5NFX - chain A; structure by X-ray diffraction, 1.34 A resolution.

Chain A:
Protein: Bacteriophytochrome
Source organism: Deinococcus radiodurans R1
Notes: EC 2.7.13.3
UniProt: Q9RZA4 (BPHY_DEIRA); residue numbers follow UniProt; this construct covers 1-321
Sequence (343 residues; row label = number of the first residue in the row; numbers below 1 keep their minus sign (Met-13 is residue -13)):
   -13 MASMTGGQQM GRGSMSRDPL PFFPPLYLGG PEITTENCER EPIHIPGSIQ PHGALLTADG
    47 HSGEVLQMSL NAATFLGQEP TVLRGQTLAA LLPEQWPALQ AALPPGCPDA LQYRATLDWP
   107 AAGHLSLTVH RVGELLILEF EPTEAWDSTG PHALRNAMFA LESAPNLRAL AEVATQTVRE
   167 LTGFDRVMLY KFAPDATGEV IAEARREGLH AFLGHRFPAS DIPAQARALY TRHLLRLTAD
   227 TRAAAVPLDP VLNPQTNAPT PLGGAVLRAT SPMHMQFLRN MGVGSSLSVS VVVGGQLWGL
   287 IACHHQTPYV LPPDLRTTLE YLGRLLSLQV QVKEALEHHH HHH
Disordered / not traced: -13 to 5, 108, 131-139, 323-329
Sequence notes: initiating methionine (-13); expression tag (-12 to 0, 322-329); engineered mutation Phe263 (Tyr in Q9RZA4)
Curated features (UniProtKB/Swiss-Prot):
  - binding site (a tetrapyrrole): Cys24
  - mutagenesis: Met259 (M259A: Binds PCB (in vitro), but difference spectrum is altered; M259C: Binds PCB (in vitro), but difference spectrum is altered), His260 (H260A: 100-fold reduction of chromophore-binding activity), Cys289 (C289A: Binds PCB (in vitro), but has aberrant spectral properties)
Covalently attached groups: 2(R),3(E)- phytochromobilin (LBV) linked to Cys24
Residues lining bound ligands: 2(R),3(E)- phytochromobilin (LBV; 3-[2-[(Z)-[3-(2-carboxyethyl)-5-[(Z)-(4-ethenyl-3-methyl-5-oxidanylidene-pyrrol-2-ylidene)methyl]-4-methyl-pyrrol-1-ium -2-ylidene]methyl]-5-[(Z)-[(3E)-3-ethylidene-4-methyl-5-oxidanylidene-pyrrolidin-2-ylidene]methyl]-4-methyl-1H-pyrrol-3- yl]propanoic acid): Thr20, Thr21, Glu27, Ile29, Met174, Tyr176, Val186, Phe198, Phe203, Ser206, Asp207, Ile208, Pro209, Ala212, Tyr216, Arg222, Arg254, Ala255, Thr256, Ser257, Met259, His260, Phe263, Leu264, Met267, Ser272, Leu273, Ser274, Leu286, Ala288, His290
What the authors report for this chain:
  - conformationally variable residues: Phe263
  - binding site for 2(R),3(E)- phytochromobilin: Phe263

Overview:
2(R),3(E)- phytochromobilin is covalently linked to Cys24. From UniProt: tetrapyrrole-binding residue Cys24
and 3 mutagenesis sites. The paper reports a binding site for 2(R),3(E)- phytochromobilin at Phe263;
conformational variability at Phe263.
Chain A is Bacteriophytochrome (Deinococcus radiodurans R1); the structure, Deinococcus radiodurans BphP
PAS-GAF Y263F mutant, was determined by X-ray diffraction together with 5NM3 and 5NWN from the same study.
